Entry 3D4X (X-ray diffraction, 2.20 A resolution); this record covers chains A and B of the 4 polymer chains in the assembly.

== Chain A ==
Name: Hemoglobin subunit alpha
Organism: Felis silvestris catus
UniProtKB: P07405 (HBA_FELCA); residue numbers follow UniProt; this construct covers 1-141
Sequence (141 residues; numbered 1 to 141; the number before each row is that of its first residue):
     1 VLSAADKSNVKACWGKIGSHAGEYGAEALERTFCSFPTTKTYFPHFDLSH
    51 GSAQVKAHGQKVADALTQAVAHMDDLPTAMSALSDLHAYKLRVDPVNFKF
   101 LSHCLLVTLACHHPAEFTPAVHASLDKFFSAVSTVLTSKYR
Metal / ion sites: heme Fe near His87 (its only coordinating residue here)
Small-molecule neighbours: heme (HEM): Thr39, Tyr42, Phe43, His45, Phe46, His58, Lys61, Val62, Ala65, Leu66, Leu83, Leu86, His87, Leu91, Val93, Asn97, Phe98, Leu101, Val132, Leu136
UniProt features mapped onto this chain:
  - binding site (O2): His58
  - binding site (heme b): His87
  - modified residue: Ser3 (Phosphoserine), Lys7 (N6-succinyllysine), Lys11 (N6-succinyllysine), Lys16 (N6-acetyllysine), Tyr24 (Phosphotyrosine), Ser35 (Phosphoserine), Lys40 (N6-succinyllysine), Ser49 (Phosphoserine), Ser102 (Phosphoserine), Thr108 (Phosphothreonine), Ser124 (Phosphoserine), Thr134 (Phosphothreonine), Thr137 (Phosphothreonine), Ser138 (Phosphoserine)

== Chain B ==
Name: Hemoglobin subunit beta-A/B
Organism: Felis silvestris catus
UniProtKB: P07412 (HBB_FELCA); residue numbers follow UniProt; this construct covers 2-146
Sequence (145 residues; numbered 2 to 146; the number before each row is that of its first residue):
     2 FLTAEEKGLVNGLWGKVNVDEVGGEALGRLLVVYPWTQRFFESFGDLSSA
    52 DAIMSNAKVKAHGKKVLNSFSDGLKNIDDLKGAFAKLSELHCDKLHVDPE
   102 NFRLLGNVLVCVLAHHFGHDFNPQVQAAFQKVVAGVANALAHKYH
Metal / ion sites: heme Fe near His92 (its only coordinating residue here)
Small-molecule neighbours: heme (HEM): Thr38, Phe41, Phe42, Phe45, His63, Lys66, Val67, Ser70, Phe85, Leu88, Leu91, His92, Leu96, Val98, Asn102, Phe103, Leu106, Leu141
UniProt features mapped onto this chain:
  - binding site (heme b): His63, His92
  - modified residue: Ser44 (Phosphoserine), Lys59 (N6-acetyllysine), Lys82 (N6-acetyllysine), Cys93 (S-nitrosocysteine), Lys144 (N6-acetyllysine)
  - natural variant: Thr4 (T4S: In beta-B), Asn139 (N139S: In beta-B), Lys144 (K144R: In beta-B)

== Interface between chain A and chain B ==
Residue-residue contacts - 34 pairs, chain A then chain B:
  Arg31(A) - Phe122(B)  hydrogen bond (side chain-backbone)
  Arg31(A) - Asn123(B)
  Arg31(A) - Pro124(B)
  Arg31(A) - Gln127(B)  hydrogen bond
  Cys34(A) - Pro124(B)
  Ser35(A) - Gln127(B)
  Ser35(A) - Ala128(B)
  Ser35(A) - Gln131(B)
  Phe36(A) - Gln131(B)
  His103(A) - Asn108(B)
  His103(A) - Val111(B)
  His103(A) - Gln131(B)  hydrogen bond
  Cys104(A) - Gln127(B)
  Val107(A) - Val111(B)  hydrophobic
  Val107(A) - Ala115(B)
  Val107(A) - Gln127(B)
  Ala110(A) - Cys112(B)
  Ala110(A) - Ala115(B)
  Ala110(A) - His116(B)
  Cys111(A) - Ala115(B)  hydrophobic
  Cys111(A) - Gly119(B)
  Pro114(A) - His116(B)  hydrogen bond (backbone-side chain)
  Phe117(A) - Arg30(B)  hydrogen bond (backbone-side chain)
  Phe117(A) - His116(B)
  Thr118(A) - Arg30(B)
  Pro119(A) - Arg30(B)
  Pro119(A) - Val33(B)
  Pro119(A) - Met55(B)  hydrophobic
  His122(A) - Arg30(B)  hydrogen bond
  His122(A) - Val34(B)
  His122(A) - Cys112(B)
  Ala123(A) - Val34(B)  hydrophobic
  Asp126(A) - Val34(B)
  Asp126(A) - Tyr35(B)  hydrogen bond
Interface residues without a listed pair, chain A (19 interface residues in all): Glu30, Leu106, Ala120
Interface residues without a listed pair, chain B (21 interface residues in all): Ala51, Val109, His120, Gln125

== Summary ==
19 residues of chain A and 21 residues of chain B are in contact, with 7 hydrogen bonds. Polar contacts
include Arg31(A)-Phe122(B), Arg31(A)-Gln127(B) and His103(A)-Gln131(B). Bound to chain A: heme. Ligands of
chain B: heme.
Here chain A is Hemoglobin subunit alpha and chain B is Hemoglobin subunit beta-A/B, both from Felis
silvestris catus. Entry 3D4X (Crystal structure determination of cat (Felis silvestris catus) hemoglobin at
2.2 angstrom resolution) was determined by X-ray diffraction.
